Entry 3DJ1 (X-ray diffraction, 1.80 A resolution); this record covers chain A.

# Chain A
Molecule: Tax1-binding protein 3
From: Mus musculus
Reference sequence: Q9DBG9 (TX1B3_MOUSE); residue numbers follow UniProt; this construct covers 1-124
Sequence (124 residues; row label = number of the first residue in the row):
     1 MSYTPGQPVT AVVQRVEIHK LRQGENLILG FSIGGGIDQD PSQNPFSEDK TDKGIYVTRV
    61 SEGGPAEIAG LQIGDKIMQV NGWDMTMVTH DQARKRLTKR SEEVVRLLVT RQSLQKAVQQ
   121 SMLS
Disordered / not traced: 1-8, 124
Curated features (UniProtKB/Swiss-Prot):
  - modified residue: Ser2 (N-acetylserine), Ser61 (Phosphoserine)

# Summary
Chain A is Tax1-binding protein 3 (Mus musculus); the structure, crystal structure of TIP-1 wild type, was
determined by X-ray diffraction, deposited together with 3DIW and 3DJ3.
